PDB entry 6R8G | X-ray diffraction, 2.00 A resolution | chains C and D of the 4 polymer chains in the assembly

[Chain C (and D)]
Molecule: Malate dehydrogenase
Source organism: Plasmodium falciparum
Notes: EC 1.1.1.37; chain D of this document is another copy of the same molecule, construct and numbering; everything in this record applies to it too
UniProtKB: Q6VVP7 (Q6VVP7_PLAFA); residues 1-313 here = UniProt positions 1-313
Amino-acid sequence (324 residues; each row starts with the number of its first residue):
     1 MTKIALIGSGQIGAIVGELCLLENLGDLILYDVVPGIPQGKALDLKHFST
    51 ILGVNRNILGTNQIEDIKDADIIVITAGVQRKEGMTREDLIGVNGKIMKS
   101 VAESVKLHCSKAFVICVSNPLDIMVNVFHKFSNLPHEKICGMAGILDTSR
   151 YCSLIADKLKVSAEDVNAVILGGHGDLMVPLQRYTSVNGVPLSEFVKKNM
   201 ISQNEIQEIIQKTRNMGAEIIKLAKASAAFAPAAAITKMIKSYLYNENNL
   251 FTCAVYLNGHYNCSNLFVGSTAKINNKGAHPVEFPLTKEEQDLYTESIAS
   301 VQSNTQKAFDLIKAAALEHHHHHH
Disordered / not traced: 1, 314-324 (chain D: 1, 313-324)
Sequence notes: expression tag (314-324)
Small-molecule neighbours:
  - JUT (4-[3,4-bis(fluoranyl)phenyl]-1,3-thiazol-2-amine), molecule 1: Leu159, Val161, Val187, Asn188, Val190, Phe195, Met200
  - JUT, molecule 2: Val169, Leu250, Phe251, Thr252, Thr271, Ala272, Lys273, Val282, Phe284
  - NAD (nicotinamide-adenine-dinucleotide): Ile7, Gly8, Ser9, Gly10, Gln11, Ile12, Gly13, Tyr31, Asp32, Val33, Val34, Thr76, Ala77, Gly78, Gln80, Asn94, Ile97, Val117, Ser118, Asn119, Leu121, Met142, Ala143, Leu146, His174, Ser227, Ala228, Pro232
Reported in the primary citation:
  - binding site for JUT: Val161, Val169, Val187, Asn188, Val190, Phe195, Met200, Thr271, Phe284
  - self-association interface (contacts with another copy of this molecule): Val190 (citing earlier work)
  - mutagenesis - V190I: decreased expression
  - conformationally variable residues (loop rearrangement): Arg81
  - catalytic residues: Arg81, Arg87, Asp147, Arg150, His174 (citing earlier work)

[How chain C and chain D interact]
Pairs across the interface - 10 pairs, chain C then chain D:
  Asn24(C) - Lys241(D)
  Asn24(C) - Tyr245(D)
  Asn55(C) - Glu247(D)  hydrogen bond
  Asn55(C) - Asn249(D)
  Arg56(C) - Tyr245(D)
  Lys241(C) - Asn24(D)
  Tyr245(C) - Asn24(D)
  Tyr245(C) - Arg56(D)
  Glu247(C) - Asn55(D)  hydrogen bond
  Asn249(C) - Asn55(D)

[Summary]
The chain C/chain D interface involves 7 residues from each chain; the contacts include 2 hydrogen bonds. Its
one hydrogen-bonded contact is Asn55(C)-Glu247(D). Bound to chain C: compound JUT and NAD. From the paper:
catalytic residues Arg81(C), Arg87(C) and Asp147(C) among others; V190I of chain C reduces expression.
Both chains are Malate dehydrogenase (Plasmodium falciparum). Entry 6R8G (Crystal structure of malate
dehydrogenase from Plasmodium Falciparum in complex with 4-(3,4-difluorophenyl)thiazol-2-amine) was determined
by X-ray diffraction together with 6Y91 from the same study.
